6UEA - chains C and D of the 12 polymer chains in the assembly; structure by electron microscopy, 3.00 A resolution.

Chain C:
Name: Polymeric immunoglobulin receptor
Source organism: Homo sapiens
UniProtKB: P01833 (PIGR_HUMAN); residues 1-585 here correspond to UniProt positions 19-603 (UniProt number = residue number + 18)
Sequence (591 residues; each row starts with the number of its first residue):
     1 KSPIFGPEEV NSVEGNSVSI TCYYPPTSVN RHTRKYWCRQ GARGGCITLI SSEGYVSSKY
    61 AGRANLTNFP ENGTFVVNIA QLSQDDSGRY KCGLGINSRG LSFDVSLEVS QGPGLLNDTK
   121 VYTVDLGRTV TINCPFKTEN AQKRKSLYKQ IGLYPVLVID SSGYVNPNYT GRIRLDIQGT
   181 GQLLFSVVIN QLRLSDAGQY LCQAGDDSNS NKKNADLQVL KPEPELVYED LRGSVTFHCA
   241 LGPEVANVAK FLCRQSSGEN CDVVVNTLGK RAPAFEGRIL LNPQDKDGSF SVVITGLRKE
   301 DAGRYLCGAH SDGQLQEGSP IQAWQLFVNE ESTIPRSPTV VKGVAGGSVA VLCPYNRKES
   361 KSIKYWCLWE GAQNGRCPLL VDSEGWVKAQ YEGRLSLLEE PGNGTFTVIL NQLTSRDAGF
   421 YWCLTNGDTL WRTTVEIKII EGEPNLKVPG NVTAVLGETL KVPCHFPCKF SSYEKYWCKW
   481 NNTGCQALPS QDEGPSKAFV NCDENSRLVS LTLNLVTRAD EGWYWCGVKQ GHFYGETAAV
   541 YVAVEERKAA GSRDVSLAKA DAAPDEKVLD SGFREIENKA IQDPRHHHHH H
Not modelled in the structure: 1, 490-502, 548-591
Construct notes: expression tag (586-591)
Disulfide bonds: C22-C92, C134-C202, C239-C307, C253-C261, C367-C377, C464-C526, C478-C485
Glycans and other covalent adducts: N-acetylglucosamine (NAG) linked to N65, N72, N403, N451
UniProt features mapped onto this chain:
  - glycosylation (N-linked (GlcNAc...) asparagine): N65, N72, N117, N168, N403, N451 (complex), N481

Chain D:
Name: Immunoglobulin J chain
Source organism: Homo sapiens
UniProtKB: P01591 (IGJ_HUMAN); residues 1-137 here correspond to UniProt positions 23-159 (UniProt number = residue number + 22)
Sequence (137 residues; each row starts with the number of its first residue):
     1 QEDERIVLVD NKCKCARITS RIIRSSEDPN EDIVERNIRI IVPLNNRENI SDPTSPLRTR
    61 FVYHLSDLCK KCDPTEVELD NQIVTATQSN ICDEDSATET CYTYDRNKCY TAVVPLVYGG
   121 ETKMVETALT PDACYPD
Not modelled in the structure: 1-3, 95-96
Disulfide bonds: C13-C101, C72-C92, C109-C134
Glycans and other covalent adducts: N-acetylglucosamine (NAG) linked to N49
UniProt features mapped onto this chain:
  - modified residue: Q1 (Pyrrolidone carboxylic acid)
  - glycosylation: N49 (N-linked (GlcNAc...) (complex) asparagine)

Chain C / chain D interface:
Contacting residue pairs (9; chain C residue first):
  S28(C) - D137(D)  hydrogen bond
  V29(C) - R106(D)
  N30(C) - R106(D)  hydrogen bond
  R31(C) - D137(D)
  H32(C) - Y135(D)
  H32(C) - D137(D)  salt bridge
  T33(C) - D132(D)  hydrogen bond
  L101(C) - R106(D)
  I440(C) - N81(D)
Interface residues without a listed pair, chain C (11 interface residues in all): T27, K342, E441
Interface residues without a listed pair, chain D (8 interface residues in all): E78, N107, A133
From the paper, about this interface:
  - specific contacts: R31(C)-D137(D), H32(C)-Y135(D) (cation-pi contact)

Overview:
The interface between chain C and chain D involves 11 residues on one side and 8 on the other; the contacts
include 3 hydrogen bonds and 1 salt bridge. Polar contacts include H32(C)-D137(D), S28(C)-D137(D) and
N30(C)-R106(D). The authors report a contact between R31(C) and D137(D); a cation-pi contact between H32(C)
and Y135(D).
Chain C is Polymeric immunoglobulin receptor and chain D is Immunoglobulin J chain, both from Homo sapiens;
the structure, Structure of pentameric sIgA complex, was determined by electron microscopy (same publication
as 6UE7, 6UE8 and 6UE9).
